Entry 5IWL (X-ray diffraction, 2.80 A resolution); this record covers chains B and A of the 4 polymer chains in the assembly.

Chain B (and A):
Name: 5F9 diabody
Organism: Homo sapiens
Notes: chain A of this document is another copy of the same molecule, construct and numbering; everything in this record applies to it too
Amino-acid sequence (234 residues; each row starts with the number of its first residue):
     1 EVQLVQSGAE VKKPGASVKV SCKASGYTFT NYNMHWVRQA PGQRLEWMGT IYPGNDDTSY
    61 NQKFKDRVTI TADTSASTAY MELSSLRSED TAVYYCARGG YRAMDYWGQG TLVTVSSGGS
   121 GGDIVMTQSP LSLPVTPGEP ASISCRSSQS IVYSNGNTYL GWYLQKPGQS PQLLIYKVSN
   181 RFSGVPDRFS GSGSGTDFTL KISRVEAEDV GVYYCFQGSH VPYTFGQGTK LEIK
Unresolved in the structure: 234
Modified positions: Glu1 (pyroglutamic acid; PCA)
Cystine bridges: Cys22-Cys96, Cys145-Cys215

Interface between chain B and chain A:
Contacting residue pairs (72):
  Val37(B) - Phe225(A)  hydrophobic
  Gln39(B) - Gln165(A)  hydrogen bond
  Gln39(B) - Tyr214(A)  hydrogen bond
  Gln43(B) - Tyr214(A)
  Arg44(B) - Phe225(A)  hydrogen bond (side chain-backbone)
  Arg44(B) - Gly226(A)
  Arg44(B) - Gln227(A)
  Leu45(B) - Tyr214(A)  hydrophobic
  Leu45(B) - Phe225(A)
  Glu46(B) - Glu89(A)
  Trp47(B) - Val221(A)  hydrophobic
  Trp47(B) - Tyr223(A)
  Ser59(B) - Val221(A)
  Tyr60(B) - Val221(A)
  Asn61(B) - Pro222(A)
  Lys63(B) - Arg87(A)
  Lys63(B) - Glu89(A)  salt bridge
  Arg87(B) - Lys63(A)
  Glu89(B) - Glu46(A)
  Glu89(B) - Lys63(A)  salt bridge
  Tyr95(B) - Gln165(A)  hydrogen bond
  Tyr95(B) - Ser170(A)
  Tyr101(B) - Tyr223(A)  hydrogen bond (backbone-side chain)
  Arg102(B) - Tyr153(A)  hydrogen bond
  Arg102(B) - Tyr159(A)
  Arg102(B) - Phe216(A)
  Arg102(B) - Gly218(A)
  Arg102(B) - Tyr223(A)
  Ala103(B) - Tyr163(A)
  Met104(B) - Tyr163(A)  hydrogen bond (backbone-side chain)
  Met104(B) - Leu173(A)
  Met104(B) - Phe216(A)  hydrophobic
  Asp105(B) - Leu173(A)
  Asp105(B) - Phe182(A)
  Tyr106(B) - Phe182(A)
  Trp107(B) - Tyr163(A)
  Trp107(B) - Pro171(A)
  Gly108(B) - Ser170(A)  hydrogen bond (backbone-side chain)
  Gln109(B) - Ser170(A)
  Tyr153(B) - Arg102(A)  hydrogen bond
  Tyr159(B) - Arg102(A)
  Tyr163(B) - Ala103(A)
  Tyr163(B) - Met104(A)  hydrogen bond (side chain-backbone)
  Tyr163(B) - Trp107(A)
  Gln165(B) - Gln39(A)  hydrogen bond
  Gln165(B) - Tyr95(A)  hydrogen bond
  Ser170(B) - Tyr95(A)
  Ser170(B) - Gly108(A)  hydrogen bond (side chain-backbone)
  Ser170(B) - Gln109(A)
  Pro171(B) - Tyr95(A)
  Pro171(B) - Trp107(A)
  Leu173(B) - Met104(A)
  Leu173(B) - Asp105(A)
  Phe182(B) - Asp105(A)
  Phe182(B) - Tyr106(A)
  Tyr214(B) - Gln39(A)  hydrogen bond
  Tyr214(B) - Gln43(A)  hydrogen bond (side chain-backbone)
  Tyr214(B) - Leu45(A)  hydrophobic
  Phe216(B) - Met104(A)  hydrophobic
  Gly218(B) - Arg102(A)
  Val221(B) - Trp47(A)  hydrophobic
  Val221(B) - Tyr60(A)
  Pro222(B) - Asn61(A)
  Tyr223(B) - Trp47(A)
  Tyr223(B) - Tyr101(A)
  Tyr223(B) - Arg102(A)
  Phe225(B) - Val37(A)  hydrophobic
  Phe225(B) - Arg44(A)  hydrogen bond (backbone-side chain)
  Phe225(B) - Leu45(A)
  Phe225(B) - Trp47(A)
  Gly226(B) - Arg44(A)
  Gln227(B) - Arg44(A)
Other interface residues (no listed pair), chain B (44 interface residues in all): Gly110, Met126, Gln169, Gln172
Other interface residues (no listed pair), chain A (42 interface residues in all): Ser59, Met126, Gln172

In short:
The interface between chain B and chain A involves 44 residues on one side and 42 on the other, with 16
hydrogen bonds and 2 salt bridges. Polar contacts include Lys63(B)-Glu89(A), Gln39(B)-Gln165(A) and
Gln39(B)-Tyr214(A).
Chain B and chain A are both 5F9 diabody (Homo sapiens); the structure, CD47-diabody complex, was determined
by X-ray diffraction.
